Entry 3ZOY (X-ray diffraction, 2.30 A resolution); this record covers chain A.

[Chain A]
Molecule: Cytochrome C-552
From: Nitrosomonas europaea
Notes: EC 1.7.2.2
Reference sequence: P95339 (CY552_NITEU); residues 1-81 here correspond to UniProt positions 23-103 (UniProt number = residue number + 22)
Chain sequence (80 residues; each row starts with the number of its first residue; note: 1 number in that range is skipped by the numbering (no residue carries it; nothing is unmodelled there)):
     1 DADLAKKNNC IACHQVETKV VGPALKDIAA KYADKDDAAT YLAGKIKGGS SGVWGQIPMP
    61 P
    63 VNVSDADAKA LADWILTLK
Covalently attached groups: heme c (HEC) linked to Cys-10, Cys-13
Metal / ion sites: heme c Fe: His-14, Met-59
Small-molecule neighbours: heme c (HEC): Asn-8, Asn-9, His-14, Val-21, Gly-22, Pro-23, Ile-28, Tyr-32, Tyr-41, Leu-42, Lys-45, Ile-46, Ser-50, Ser-51, Gly-52, Val-53, Trp-54, Gly-55, Ile-57, Pro-58, Met-59, Pro-60, Val-63, Leu-73, Ile-77

[Summary]
Covalently linked heme c: at Cys-10. His-14 and Met-59 coordinate a heme c Fe ion.
Chain A is Cytochrome C-552 (Nitrosomonas europaea); the structure, Crystal Structure of N64Del Mutant of
Nitrosomonas europaea Cytochrome c552 (hexagonal space group), was determined by X-ray diffraction together
with 3ZOW, 3ZOX and 4JCG from the same study.
